1JKL - chain A; structure by X-ray diffraction, 1.62 A resolution.

[Chain A]
Molecule: Death-associated protein kinase
From: Homo sapiens
Notes: EC 2.7.1.-; fragment: catalytic domain, protein kinase domain
Reference sequence: P53355 (DAPK1_HUMAN); residue numbers follow UniProt; this construct covers 2-285
Chain sequence (294 residues; row label = number of the first residue in the row):
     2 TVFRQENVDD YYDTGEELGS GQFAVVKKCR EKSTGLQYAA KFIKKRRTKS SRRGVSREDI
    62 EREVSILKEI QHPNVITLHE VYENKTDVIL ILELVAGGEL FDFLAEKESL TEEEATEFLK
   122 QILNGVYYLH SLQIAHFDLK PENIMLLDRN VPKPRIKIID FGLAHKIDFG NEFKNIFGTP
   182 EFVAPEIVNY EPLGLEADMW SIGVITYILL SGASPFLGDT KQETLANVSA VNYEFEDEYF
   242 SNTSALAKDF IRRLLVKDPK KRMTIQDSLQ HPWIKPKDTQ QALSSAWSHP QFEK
Not modelled in the structure: 278-290, 295
Curated features (UniProtKB/Swiss-Prot):
  - active site: D139 (Proton acceptor)
  - binding site (ATP): L19 to V27, K42, E94 to V96, E100, D161
Small-molecule neighbours: AMP-PNP (ANP; phosphoaminophosphonic acid-adenylate ester): L19, G20, S21, G22, Q23, F24, A25, V27, A40, K42, V56, I77, L93, E94, L95, V96, E100, E143, N144, M146, I160, D161

[Summary]
Ligands of chain A: AMP-PNP. From UniProt: active-site residue D139 and 15 ATP-binding residues.
Chain A is Death-associated protein kinase (Homo sapiens); the structure, 1.6A X-ray structure of binary
complex of a catalytic domain of death-associated protein kinase with ATP ..., was determined by X-ray
diffraction together with 1IG1, 1JKK, 1JKS and 1JKT from the same study.
